PDB entry 1E7G | X-ray diffraction, 2.50 A resolution | chain A

Chain A:
Protein: Serum albumin
Organism: Homo sapiens
Reference sequence: P02768 (ALBU_HUMAN); residues 1-585 here correspond to UniProt positions 25-609 (UniProt number = residue number + 24)
Amino-acid sequence (585 residues; each row starts with the number of its first residue):
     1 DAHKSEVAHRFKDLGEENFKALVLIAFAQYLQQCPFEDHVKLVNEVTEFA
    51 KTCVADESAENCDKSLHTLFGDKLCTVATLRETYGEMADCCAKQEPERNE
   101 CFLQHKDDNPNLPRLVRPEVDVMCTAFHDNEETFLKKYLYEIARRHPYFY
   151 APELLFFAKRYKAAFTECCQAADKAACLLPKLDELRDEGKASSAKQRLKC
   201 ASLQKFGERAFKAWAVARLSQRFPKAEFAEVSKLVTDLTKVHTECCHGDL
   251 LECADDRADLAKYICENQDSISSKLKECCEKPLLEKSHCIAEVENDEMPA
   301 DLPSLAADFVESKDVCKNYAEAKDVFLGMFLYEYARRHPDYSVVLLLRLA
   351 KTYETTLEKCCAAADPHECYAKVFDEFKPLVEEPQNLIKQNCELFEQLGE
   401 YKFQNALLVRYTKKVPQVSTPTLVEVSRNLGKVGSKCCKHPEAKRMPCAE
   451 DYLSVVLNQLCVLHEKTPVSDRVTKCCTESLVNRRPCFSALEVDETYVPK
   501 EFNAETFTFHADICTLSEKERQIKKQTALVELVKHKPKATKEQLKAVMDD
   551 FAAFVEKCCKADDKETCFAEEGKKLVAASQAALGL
Disordered / not traced: 1-2, 585
Disulfides: Cys53-Cys62, Cys75-Cys91, Cys90-Cys101, Cys124-Cys169, Cys168-Cys177, Cys200-Cys246, Cys245-Cys253, Cys265-Cys279, Cys278-Cys289, Cys316-Cys361, Cys360-Cys369, Cys392-Cys438, Cys437-Cys448, Cys461-Cys477, Cys476-Cys487, Cys514-Cys559, Cys558-Cys567
Reported in the primary citation:
  - binding site for myristic acid: Arg117, Tyr138, Tyr150, Tyr161, Leu182, Arg257, Ser287, Ser342, Arg348, Arg485
  - conformationally variable residues (side-chain flip): Tyr138, Tyr161

Summary:
The paper reports a binding site for myristic acid at Arg117, Tyr138 and Tyr150 among others; conformational
variability at Tyr138 and Tyr161.
Chain A is Serum albumin (Homo sapiens); the structure, Human serum albumin complexed with tetradecanoic acid
(myristic acid), was determined by X-ray diffraction together with 1E7H, 1E7E, 1E7F and 1E7I from the same
study.
